PDB entry 4TLL | X-ray diffraction, 3.59 A resolution | chains C and D of the 4 polymer chains in the assembly

== Chain C ==
Protein: receptor subunit GluN1
Organism: Xenopus laevis
Reference sequence: C0KD18 (C0KD18_XENLA); aligned to UniProt positions 22-828 over residues 22-828 (the alignment contains insertions or deletions, so no single offset holds)
Sequence (823 residues; row label = number of the first residue in the row):
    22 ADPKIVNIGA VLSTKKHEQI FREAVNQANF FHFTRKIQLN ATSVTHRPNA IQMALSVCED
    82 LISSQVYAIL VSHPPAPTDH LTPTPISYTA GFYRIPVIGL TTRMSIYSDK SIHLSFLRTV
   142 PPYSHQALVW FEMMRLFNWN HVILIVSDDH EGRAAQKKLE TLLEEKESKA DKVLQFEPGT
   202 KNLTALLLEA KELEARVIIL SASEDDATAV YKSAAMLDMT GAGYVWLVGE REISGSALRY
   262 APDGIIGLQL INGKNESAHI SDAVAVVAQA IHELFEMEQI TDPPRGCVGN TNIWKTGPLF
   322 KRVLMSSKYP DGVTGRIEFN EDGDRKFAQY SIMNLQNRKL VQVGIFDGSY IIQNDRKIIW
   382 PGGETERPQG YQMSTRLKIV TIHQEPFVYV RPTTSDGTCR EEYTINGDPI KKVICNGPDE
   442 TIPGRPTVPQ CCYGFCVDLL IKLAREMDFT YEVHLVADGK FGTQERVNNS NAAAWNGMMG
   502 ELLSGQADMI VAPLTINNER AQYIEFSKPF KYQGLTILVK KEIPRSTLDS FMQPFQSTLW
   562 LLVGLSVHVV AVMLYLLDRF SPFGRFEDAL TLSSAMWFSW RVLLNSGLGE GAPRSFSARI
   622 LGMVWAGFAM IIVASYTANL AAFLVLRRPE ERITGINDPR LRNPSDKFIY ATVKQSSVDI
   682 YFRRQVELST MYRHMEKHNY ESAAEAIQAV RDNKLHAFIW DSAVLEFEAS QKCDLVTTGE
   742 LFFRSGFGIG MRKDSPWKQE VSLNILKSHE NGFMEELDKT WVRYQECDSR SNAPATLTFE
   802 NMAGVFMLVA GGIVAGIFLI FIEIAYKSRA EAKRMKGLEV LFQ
Disordered / not traced: 22, 441-446, 489-493, 580-617, 791-844
Disulfides: Cys79-Cys308, Cys420-Cys452, Cys436-Cys453, Cys734-Cys788
Sequence notes: engineered mutation Ala22 (Cys in C0KD18), Phe51 (Lys in C0KD18), Phe52 (Arg in C0KD18), Gln300 (Asn in C0KD18), Gln350 (Asn in C0KD18), Asp368 (Asn in C0KD18), Asp440 (Asn in C0KD18), Asp469 (Asn in C0KD18), Ala493 (Lys in C0KD18), Ala494 (Lys in C0KD18), Ala495 (Glu in C0KD18), Arg602 (Gly610 in C0KD18), Leu609 (Ile617 in C0KD18), Arg648 (Asp656 in C0KD18), Glu761 (Asn769 in C0KD18); insertion (829-837); expression tag (838-844)
Small-molecule neighbours: QEM (4-[(1R,2S)-3-(4-benzylpiperidin-1-yl)-1-hydroxy-2-methylpropyl]phenol): Pro106, Tyr109, Thr110, Gly112, Phe113, Lys131, Ser132, Ile133, His134, Leu135

== Chain D ==
Protein: receptor subunit GluN2B
Organism: Xenopus laevis
Reference sequence: A7XY94 (A7XY94_XENLA); aligned to UniProt positions 20-825 over residues 20-825 (the alignment contains insertions or deletions, so no single offset holds)
Sequence (824 residues; each row starts with the number of its first residue):
    20 SRAYAQKHPN MDIAVILVGT TEEVAIKDVH EKDDFHHLPV TPRVELVTMQ ESDPKSIITR
    80 ICDLMSDKKV QGVVFGDDTD QEAIAQILDF ISVQTLTPIL GIHGGSSMIM ADKEEASMFF
   140 QFGPSIEQQA SVMLNIMEEY DWYIFSIVTT YFPGYQDFEN KVRSTIENSF VGWELEEVIH
   200 LDMSLDDIDS KIQNQLCKLQ SPVILLYCTK EEATYIFEVA HSVGLTGYGF TWIVPSLVAG
   260 DTDTVPDEFP TGLISVSYDE WDYDLPARVR DGIAIITTAA STMLSEHNSI PQSKSSCNNI
   320 QESRVYEAHM LKRYLINVTF EGRDLSFSED GYQMHPKLVI ILLNQERKWE RVGKYKDRSL
   380 KMWPVFDLYP NSEEHKDEHL SIVTLEEAPF VIVEDVDPLS GTCMRNTVPC RKQIRPENRT
   440 EEGGNYIKRC CKGFCIDILK KIAKTVKFTY DLYLVTNGKH GKKINGVWNG MIGEVVTKRA
   500 YMAVGSLTIN EERSEVVDFS VPFIETGISV MVSRSNGTVS PSAFLEPFSA DVWVMMFVML
   560 LIVSAVAVFV FEYFSPVGYN GPSFTIGKAI WLLWGLVFNN SLPVQNPKGT TSKIMVSVWA
   620 FFAVIFLASY TANLAAFMIQ RRYVDQVSGL SDKKFQRPND FSPAFRFGTV PNGSTERNIR
   680 NNYLEMHSYM VKFNQRSVQD ALLSLKSGKL DAFIYDAAVL NYMAGRDEGC KLVTIGSGKV
   740 FATTGYGIAI QKDSGWKRQV DLAILQLFGD GEMEELEALW LTGICHNEKN EVMSSQLDID
   800 NMAGVFYMLA AAMALSLITF IMEHLFYKSR AEAKRMKGLE VLFQ
Disordered / not traced: 20-26, 48-54, 309-311, 391-396, 536-540, 570-581, 600-610, 828-843
Disulfides: Cys81-Cys316, Cys422-Cys449, Cys429-Cys450, Cys729-Cys784
Sequence notes: engineered mutation Ser20 (Met in A7XY94), Arg21 (Gly in A7XY94), Ala22 (Cys in A7XY94), Glu64 (Ala in A7XY94), Gln69 (Asn in A7XY94), Cys216 (Lys in A7XY94), Asp343 (Asn in A7XY94), Val486 (Thr490 in A7XY94), Leu601 (Val615 in A7XY94), Arg640 (Glu654 in A7XY94), Arg641 (Glu655 in A7XY94); insertion (826-836); expression tag (837-843)
Small-molecule neighbours:
  - JEG (trans-1-aminocyclobutane-1,3-dicarboxylic acid): His479, Ser505, Leu506, Thr507, Val669, Gly672, Ser673, Thr674, Ile713, Tyr714, Asp715
  - QEM (4-[(1R,2S)-3-(4-benzylpiperidin-1-yl)-1-hydroxy-2-methylpropyl]phenol): Ala102, Gln105, Ile106, Phe109, Thr169, Tyr170, Phe171, Pro172, Met202, Glu231
Curated features (UniProtKB/Swiss-Prot):
  - binding site (Zn(2+)): His122, Glu279
  - glycosylation: Asn336 (N-linked (GlcNAc...) asparagine)

== How chain C and chain D interact ==
Contacting residue pairs - 47 pairs, chain C then chain D:
  Ala71(C) - Phe109(D)  hydrophobic
  Cys79(C) - Lys74(D)
  Pro106(C) - Phe109(D)  hydrophobic
  Tyr109(C) - Phe109(D)  hydrophobic
  Phe113(C) - Pro73(D)
  Phe113(C) - Gln100(D)
  Phe113(C) - Ala102(D)  hydrophobic
  Tyr114(C) - Pro73(D)
  Ser132(C) - Tyr170(D)
  Ser132(C) - Pro172(D)
  Cys308(C) - Asp72(D)
  Cys308(C) - Lys74(D)
  Val309(C) - Asp72(D)  hydrogen bond (backbone-side chain)
  Val309(C) - Ser75(D)
  Gly310(C) - Glu70(D)
  Gly310(C) - Asp72(D)  hydrogen bond (backbone-side chain)
  Asn311(C) - Asp72(D)
  Thr312(C) - Gln100(D)
  Pro319(C) - Ser203(D)
  Pro319(C) - Leu204(D)
  Pro319(C) - Asp205(D)
  Leu320(C) - Asp205(D)
  Lys322(C) - Ser203(D)
  Arg323(C) - Leu204(D)
  Arg323(C) - Asp205(D)  hydrogen bond (side chain-backbone)
  Pro555(C) - Leu796(D)  hydrophobic
  Ser618(C) - Ser815(D)
  Ser618(C) - Phe819(D)
  Arg620(C) - Trp590(D)
  Ile621(C) - Ser815(D)
  Gly623(C) - Trp590(D)
  Met624(C) - Trp593(D)  hydrophobic
  Ala627(C) - Phe597(D)
  Met631(C) - Phe597(D)
  Met631(C) - Leu626(D)  hydrophobic
  Ile632(C) - Phe543(D)  hydrophobic
  Ala635(C) - Thr630(D)
  Ala635(C) - Leu633(D)  hydrophobic
  Thr638(C) - Thr630(D)
  Asn640(C) - Leu796(D)  hydrogen bond (side chain-backbone)
  Ala643(C) - Gln795(D)
  Glu651(C) - Gly728(D)
  Glu652(C) - Ile783(D)
  Pro660(C) - Thr781(D)
  Pro660(C) - Gly782(D)
  Asn664(C) - Leu778(D)
  Thr691(C) - Arg424(D)
Also at the interface, not in a pair above, chain C (48 interface residues in all): Asn70, Ile72, Ala75, Met326, Arg487, Leu622, Val625, Phe629, Ala639, Ala642, Arg648, Arg649, Asp659, Arg663
Also at the interface, not in a pair above, chain D (49 interface residues in all): Ile77, Glu186, Met202, Ile207, Cys316, Asn317, Asn425, Gly586, Val596, Asn598, Tyr629, Ala634, Met637, Val791, Met792, Asp797, Leu808, Met812, Thr818

== Summary ==
The interface between chain C and chain D involves 48 residues on one side and 49 on the other, with 4
hydrogen bonds. Polar pairs include Val309(C)-Asp72(D), Gly310(C)-Asp72(D) and Arg323(C)-Asp205(D). Compound
QEM is bound between chain C and chain D. Chain D binds compound JEG.
Chain C is receptor subunit GluN1 and chain D is receptor subunit GluN2B, both from Xenopus laevis; the
structure, Crystal structure of GluN1/GluN2B NMDA receptor, structure 1, was determined by X-ray diffraction
(same publication as 4TLM).
